Entry 8J7D (electron microscopy, 2.70 A resolution); this record covers chains C and D of the 12 polymer chains in the assembly.

== Chain C ==
Protein: Methylcrotonoyl-CoA carboxylase beta chain, mitochondrial
From: Homo sapiens
Notes: EC 6.4.1.4
UniProt: Q9HCC0 (MCCB_HUMAN); residue numbers follow UniProt; this construct covers 1-563
Chain sequence (563 residues; row label = number of the first residue in the row):
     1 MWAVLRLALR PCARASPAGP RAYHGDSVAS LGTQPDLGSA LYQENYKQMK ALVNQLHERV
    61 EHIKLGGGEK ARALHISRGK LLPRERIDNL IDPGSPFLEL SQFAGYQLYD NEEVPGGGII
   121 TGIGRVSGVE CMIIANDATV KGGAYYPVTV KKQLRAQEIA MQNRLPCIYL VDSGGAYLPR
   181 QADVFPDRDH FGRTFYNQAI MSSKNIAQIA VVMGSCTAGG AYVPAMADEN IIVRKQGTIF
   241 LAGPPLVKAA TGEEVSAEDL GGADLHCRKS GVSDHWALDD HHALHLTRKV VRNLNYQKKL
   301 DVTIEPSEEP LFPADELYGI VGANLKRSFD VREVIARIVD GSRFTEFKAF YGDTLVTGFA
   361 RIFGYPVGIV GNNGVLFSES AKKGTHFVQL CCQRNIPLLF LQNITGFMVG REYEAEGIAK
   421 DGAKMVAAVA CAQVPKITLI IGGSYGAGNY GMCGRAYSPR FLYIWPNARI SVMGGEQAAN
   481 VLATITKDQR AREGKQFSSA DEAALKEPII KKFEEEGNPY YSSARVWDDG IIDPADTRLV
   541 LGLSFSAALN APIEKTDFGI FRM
Not modelled in the structure: 1-22, 244-255
Swiss-Prot annotation at these positions:
  - region: Arg343 to Asn372 (Acyl-CoA binding)
  - modified residue: Lys70 (N6-acetyllysine), Lys141 (N6-succinyllysine), Lys495 (N6-acetyllysine), Lys511 (N6-acetyllysine)
  - natural variant: Ser39 (S39F: In MCC2D), Gly68 (G68V: In MCC2D; uncertain significance), Glu99 (E99Q: In MCC2D), Ser101 (S101F: In MCC2D), Gly105 (G105R: In MCC2D; uncertain significance), Gly118 (deletion: In MCC2D), Cys131 (C131F: In MCC2D), Thr139 (T139I: In MCC2D), Tyr146 (Y146N: In MCC2D), Lys152 (K152T: In MCC2D), Arg155 (R155Q: In MCC2D; R155W: In MCC2D), Asn163 (N163D: In MCC2D; uncertain significance), 42 further natural variant entries in UniProt
Ligand contacts: BTI (5-(hexahydro-2-oxo-1H-thieno[3,4-d]imidazol-6-yl)pentanal): Thr405, Gly406, Phe407, Val409, Gln477, Asn480
Reported in the primary citation:
  - catalytic residues: Phe407, Ala447 (proposed by the authors, not directly observed)

== Chain D ==
Protein: Methylcrotonoyl-CoA carboxylase subunit alpha, mitochondrial
From: Homo sapiens
Notes: EC 6.4.1.4
UniProt: Q96RQ3 (MCCA_HUMAN); residues 1-725 here = UniProt positions 1-725
Chain sequence (725 residues; numbered 1 to 725; the number before each row is that of its first residue):
     1 MAAASAVSVL LVAAERNRWH RLPSLLLPPR TWVWRQRTMK YTTATGRNIT KVLIANRGEI
    61 ACRVMRTAKK LGVQTVAVYS EADRNSMHVD MADEAYSIGP APSQQSYLSM EKIIQVAKTS
   121 AAQAIHPGCG FLSENMEFAE LCKQEGIIFI GPPPSAIRDM GIKSTSKSIM AAAGVPVVEG
   181 YHGEDQSDQC LKEHARRIGY PVMIKAVRGG GGKGMRIVRS EQEFQEQLES ARREAKKSFN
   241 DDAMLIEKFV DTPRHVEVQV FGDHHGNAVY LFERDCSVQR RHQKIIEEAP APGIKSEVRK
   301 KLGEAAVRAA KAVNYVGAGT VEFIMDSKHN FCFMEMNTRL QVEHPVTEMI TGTDLVEWQL
   361 RIAAGEKIPL SQEEITLQGH AFEARIYAED PSNNFMPVAG PLVHLSTPRA DPSTRIETGV
   421 RQGDEVSVHY DPMIAKLVVW AADRQAALTK LRYSLRQYNI VGLHTNIDFL LNLSGHPEFE
   481 AGNVHTDFIP QHHKQLLLSR KAAAKESLCQ AALGLILKEK AMTDTFTLQA HDQFSPFSSS
   541 SGRRLNISYT RNMTLKDGKN NVAIAVTYNH DGSYSMQIED KTFQVLGNLY SEGDCTYLKC
   601 SVNGVASKAK LIILENTIYL FSKEGSIEID IPVPKYLSSV SSQETQGGPL APMTGTIEKV
   661 FVKAGDKVKA GDSLMVMIAM KMEHTIKSPK DGTVKKVFYR EGAQANRHTP LVEFEEEESD
   721 KRESE
Not modelled in the structure: 1-45, 205-215, 234-243, 718-725

== Chain C / chain D interface ==
Pairs across the interface (13; chain C residue first):
  Tyr23(C) - Met522(D)  hydrophobic
  Tyr23(C) - Phe526(D)
  His24(C) - Phe526(D)
  Ala29(C) - Leu637(D)
  Lys326(C) - Met682(D)
  Lys326(C) - Glu683(D)
  Ser328(C) - Glu683(D)  hydrogen bond (side chain-backbone)
  Asp353(C) - Arg707(D)  salt bridge
  Phe377(C) - Met653(D)  hydrophobic
  Thr405(C) - Met682(D)
  Met408(C) - Met680(D)  hydrophobic
  Val409(C) - Met680(D)
  Asn480(C) - Lys681(D)
Other interface residues (no listed pair), chain C (16 interface residues in all): Gly25, Ser27, Val28, Leu325, Phe350
Other interface residues (no listed pair), chain D (14 interface residues in all): Glu519, Thr523, Thr645, Gln646, His684

== In short ==
Chain C and chain D form an interface of 16 and 14 residues respectively; the contacts include 1 hydrogen bond
and 1 salt bridge. Polar contacts include Asp353(C)-Arg707(D) and Ser328(C)-Glu683(D). Ligands of chain C:
compound BTI. From the paper: catalytic residues Phe407(C) and Ala447(C).
Chain C is Methylcrotonoyl-CoA carboxylase beta chain, mitochondrial and chain D is Methylcrotonoyl-CoA
carboxylase subunit alpha, mitochondrial, both from Homo sapiens; the structure, Human 3-methylcrotonyl-CoA
carboxylase in BCCP-H1 state, was determined by electron microscopy, deposited together with 7YBU, 8J4Z, 8J78,
8JAK, 8JAW, 8JXL and 3 further entries.
